9CRO - chains S and E of the 15 polymer chains in the assembly; structure by electron microscopy, 3.50 A resolution.

== Chain S ==
Molecule: 63-nt RNA strand
Organism: Saccharolobus solfataricus
Sequence (63 nucleotides; each row starts with the number of its first residue):
     1 AUUGAAAGUUCUGUUUCGAAGAAAACCCGCCUCAGAUUCAUUAUGGGGAU
    51 AAUCUCUUAUAGA
Not modelled in the structure: 45-63

== Chain E ==
Protein: CRISPR-associated aCascade subunit Cas7/Csa2 2
Organism: Saccharolobus solfataricus P2
UniProtKB: Q97Y91 (CSA2B_SACS2); residues 1-321 here = UniProt positions 1-321
Sequence (321 residues; numbered 1 to 321; the number before each row is that of its first residue):
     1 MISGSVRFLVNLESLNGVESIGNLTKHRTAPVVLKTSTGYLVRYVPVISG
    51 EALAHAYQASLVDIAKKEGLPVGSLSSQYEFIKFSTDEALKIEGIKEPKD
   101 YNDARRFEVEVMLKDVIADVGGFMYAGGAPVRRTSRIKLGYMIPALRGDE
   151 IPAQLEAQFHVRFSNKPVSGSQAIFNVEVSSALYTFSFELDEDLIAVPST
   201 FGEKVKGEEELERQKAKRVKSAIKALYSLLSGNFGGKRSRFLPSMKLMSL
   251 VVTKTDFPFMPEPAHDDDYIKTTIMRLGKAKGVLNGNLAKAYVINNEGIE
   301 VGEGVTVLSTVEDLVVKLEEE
Not modelled in the structure: 169-172, 321
Swiss-Prot annotation at these positions:
  - mutagenesis: His-160 (H160A: Significantly reduced affinity for crRNA)

== Interface between chain S and chain E ==
Residue-residue contacts - 29 pairs, chain S then chain E:
  G29(S) / Phe-123(E)  hydrogen bond to the sugar
  G29(S) / Met-124(E)  base contact
  G29(S) / Arg-132(E)  base contact
  G29(S) / Thr-134(E)  sugar contact
  C30(S) / Gly-121(E)  sugar contact
  C30(S) / Met-124(E)  hydrogen bond to the base
  C30(S) / Ser-135(E)  hydrogen bond to the phosphate
  C31(S) / Glu-51(E)  base contact
  U32(S) / Glu-51(E)  sugar contact
  U32(S) / Ala-52(E)  sugar contact
  U32(S) / His-55(E)  stacking on the base
  C33(S) / Asn-16(E)  phosphate contact
  C33(S) / Gly-17(E)  sugar contact
  C33(S) / Glu-19(E)  hydrogen bond to the base
  C33(S) / Arg-28(E)  salt bridge to the phosphate
  A34(S) / Asn-16(E)  phosphate contact
  A34(S) / Gly-17(E)  phosphate contact
  G35(S) / Gly-236(E)  phosphate contact
  G35(S) / Lys-237(E)  hydrogen bond to the phosphate
  A36(S) / Ser-239(E)  phosphate contact
  U37(S) / Val-161(E)  hydrogen bond to the sugar
  U37(S) / Arg-162(E)  hydrogen bond to the base
  U37(S) / Phe-175(E)  base contact
  U37(S) / Arg-240(E)  salt bridge to the phosphate
  U38(S) / Val-161(E)  sugar contact
  U38(S) / Phe-163(E)  hydrogen bond to the phosphate
  C39(S) / Phe-159(E)  base contact
  C39(S) / His-160(E)  salt bridge to the phosphate
  C39(S) / Val-161(E)  phosphate contact
Also at the interface, not in a pair above, chain S (12 interface residues in all): C28
Also at the interface, not in a pair above, chain E (32 interface residues in all): Leu-15, Val-18, Ser-49, Ala-54, Phe-81, Lys-83, Ser-85, Gly-122, Arg-133

== Summary ==
12 residues of chain S and 32 residues of chain E are in contact, with 8 hydrogen bonds, 3 salt bridges and 1
aromatic stacking contact. Among the polar pairs are C30(S)/Met-124(E), C33(S)/Glu-19(E) and
U37(S)/Arg-162(E). Curated annotation (UniProt) lists one mutagenesis site on chain E.
Chain S is a 63-nt RNA strand (Saccharolobus solfataricus) and chain E is CRISPR-associated aCascade subunit
Cas7/Csa2 2 (Saccharolobus solfataricus P2); the structure, Post-targeting aCascade Type IA CRISPR-Cas
Surveillance Complexes, was determined by electron microscopy.
